PDB entry 7LMP | X-ray diffraction, 2.29 A resolution | chains A and B

# Chain A (and B)
Protein: JTO light chain
Source organism: Homo sapiens
Notes: chain B of this document is another copy of the same molecule, construct and numbering; everything in this record applies to it too
Sequence (215 residues; numbered 1 to 214 plus 5 insertion-coded residues; 4 numbers in that range are skipped by the numbering (no residue carries them; nothing is unmodelled there); the number before each row is that of its first residue; a row labelled like 27A-27B holds insertion residues (27A, then the next letters in order)):
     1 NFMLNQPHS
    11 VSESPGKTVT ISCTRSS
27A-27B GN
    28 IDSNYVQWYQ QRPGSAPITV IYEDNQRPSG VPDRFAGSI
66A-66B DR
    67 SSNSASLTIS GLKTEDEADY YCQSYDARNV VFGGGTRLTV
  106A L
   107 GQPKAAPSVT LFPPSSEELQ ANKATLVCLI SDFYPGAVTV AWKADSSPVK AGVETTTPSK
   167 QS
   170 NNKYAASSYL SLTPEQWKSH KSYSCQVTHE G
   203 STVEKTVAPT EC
Disulfide bonds: Cys23-Cys88, Cys134-Cys194
Small-molecule neighbours: NY6 (3-[2-[7-(diethylamino)-4-methyl-2-oxidanylidene-chromen-3-yl]ethyl]-8-(1H-imidazol-5-ylcarbonyl)-1,3,8-triazaspiro[4.5]decane-2,4-dione): Tyr36, Gln38, Pro44, Tyr87, Val96, Val97, Phe98, Gly99
Reported in the primary citation:
  - binding site for NY6: Tyr49, Val96, Phe98

# Interface between chain A and chain B
Cross-chain cystine bridges: Cys214(A)-Cys214(B)
Residue-residue contacts (63):
  Tyr36(A) - Val96(B)
  Tyr36(A) - Phe98(B)  hydrophobic
  Gln38(A) - Gln38(B)  hydrogen bond
  Gln38(A) - Tyr87(B)  hydrogen bond
  Ser42(A) - Tyr87(B)  hydrogen bond (backbone-side chain)
  Ala43(A) - Tyr87(B)  hydrophobic
  Ala43(A) - Gly99(B)
  Ala43(A) - Gly100(B)
  Pro44(A) - Tyr87(B)
  Pro44(A) - Phe98(B)
  Thr46(A) - Asn95(B)
  Thr46(A) - Val96(B)  hydrogen bond (side chain-backbone)
  Thr46(A) - Phe98(B)
  Tyr49(A) - Arg94(B)
  Pro55(A) - Asn95(B)
  Ser56(A) - Asn1(B)
  Tyr87(A) - Ala43(B)
  Tyr87(A) - Pro44(B)
  Phe98(A) - Tyr36(B)
  Thr116(A) - Ser121(B)
  Thr116(A) - Glu124(B)
  Leu117(A) - Ser121(B)
  Phe118(A) - Phe118(B)  hydrophobic
  Phe118(A) - Pro119(B)
  Phe118(A) - Glu124(B)
  Phe118(A) - Thr131(B)
  Phe118(A) - Val133(B)  hydrophobic
  Pro119(A) - Phe118(B)
  Ser121(A) - Leu117(B)
  Glu123(A) - Lys207(B)  salt bridge
  Glu124(A) - Thr116(B)
  Glu124(A) - Phe118(B)
  Thr131(A) - Phe118(B)
  Thr131(A) - Leu135(B)
  Val133(A) - Phe118(B)  hydrophobic
  Val133(A) - Leu135(B)  hydrophobic
  Leu135(A) - Thr131(B)
  Leu135(A) - Ser176(B)
  Leu135(A) - Tyr178(B)  hydrophobic
  Ser137(A) - Tyr178(B)
  Glu160(A) - Gln167(B)  hydrogen bond
  Glu160(A) - Ser168(B)  hydrogen bond
  Thr161(A) - Gln167(B)  hydrogen bond (backbone-side chain)
  Thr162(A) - Ser165(B)
  Thr162(A) - Gln167(B)
  Thr162(A) - Ala174(B)
  Thr163(A) - Ser165(B)  hydrogen bond (backbone-side chain)
  Ser165(A) - Thr162(B)
  Ser165(A) - Thr163(B)  hydrogen bond (side chain-backbone)
  Gln167(A) - Glu160(B)  hydrogen bond
  Gln167(A) - Thr161(B)  hydrogen bond (side chain-backbone)
  Gln167(A) - Thr162(B)
  Gln167(A) - Tyr178(B)
  Ser168(A) - Glu160(B)  hydrogen bond
  Ala174(A) - Tyr178(B)
  Ser176(A) - Ser176(B)  hydrogen bond
  Tyr178(A) - Leu135(B)  hydrophobic
  Tyr178(A) - Ser137(B)
  Tyr178(A) - Gln167(B)
  Tyr178(A) - Ala174(B)
  Thr208(A) - Glu123(B)
  Cys214(A) - Thr212(B)  hydrogen bond
  Cys214(A) - Cys214(B)  disulfide
Also at the interface, not in a pair above, chain A (39 interface residues in all): Ile45, Glu50, Pro120, Lys129, Lys207
Also at the interface, not in a pair above, chain B (42 interface residues in all): Gly41, Thr46, Ala93, Ser114, Ala175, Glu213

# Summary
39 residues of chain A and 42 residues of chain B are in contact, with 1 disulfide bond, 14 hydrogen bonds and
1 salt bridge. Polar contacts include Glu123(A)-Lys207(B), Gln38(A)-Gln38(B) and Gln38(A)-Tyr87(B). Chain A
binds compound NY6. From the paper: a binding site for NY6 at Tyr49(A), Val96(A) and Phe98(A).
Both chains are JTO light chain (Homo sapiens). Entry 7LMP (Structure of full-length human lambda-6A light
chain JTO in complex with stabilizer 36
[3-(2-(7-(diethylamino)-4-methyl-2-oxo-2H-chromen-3-yl)ethyl)-8-(1H-imidazole-4-carbonyl)-1,3,8-triazaspiro[4.5]decane-2,4-dione])
was determined by X-ray diffraction, deposited together with 7LMN, 7LMO, 7LMQ and 7LMR.
